Entry 5UN8 (X-ray diffraction, 2.13 A resolution); this record covers chains A and C of the 4 polymer chains in the assembly.

== Chain A ==
Name: Protein O-GlcNAcase
From: Homo sapiens
Notes: EC 3.2.1.169, 3.2.1.-; fragment: and 553-704
Reference sequence: O60502 (OGA_HUMAN); residue numbers follow UniProt; this construct covers 60-398, 553-704
Amino-acid sequence (504 residues; numbered 59 to 704; 142 numbers in that range are skipped by the numbering (no residue carries them; nothing is unmodelled there); the number before each row is that of its first residue):
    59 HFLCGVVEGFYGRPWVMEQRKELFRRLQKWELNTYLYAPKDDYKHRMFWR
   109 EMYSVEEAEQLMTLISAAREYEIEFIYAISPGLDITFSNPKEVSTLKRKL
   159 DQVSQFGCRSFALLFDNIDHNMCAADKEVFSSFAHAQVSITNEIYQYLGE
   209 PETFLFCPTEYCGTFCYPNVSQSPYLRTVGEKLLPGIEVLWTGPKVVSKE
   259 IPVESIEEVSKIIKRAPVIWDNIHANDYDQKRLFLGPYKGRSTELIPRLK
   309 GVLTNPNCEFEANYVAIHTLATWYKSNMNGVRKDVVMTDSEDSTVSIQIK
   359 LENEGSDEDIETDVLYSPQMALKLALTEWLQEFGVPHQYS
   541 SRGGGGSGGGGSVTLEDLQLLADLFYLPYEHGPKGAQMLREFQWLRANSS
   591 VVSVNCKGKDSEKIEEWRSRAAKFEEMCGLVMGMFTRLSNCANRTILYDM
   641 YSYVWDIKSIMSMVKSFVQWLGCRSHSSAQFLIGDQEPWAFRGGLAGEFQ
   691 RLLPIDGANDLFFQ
Not modelled in the structure: 334-373, 541-552, 593-603, 666-678, 701-704
Construct notes: expression tag (59); conflict Asn-175 (Asp in O60502); linker (543-552)
Residues lining bound ligands: N-acetylglucosamine (NAG; 2-acetamido-2-deoxy-beta-D-glucopyranose): Gly-67, Phe-68, Tyr-69, Lys-98, Asp-174, Asn-175, Cys-215, Tyr-219, Thr-250, Val-254, Trp-278, Asn-280, Ala-283, Asp-285, Tyr-286, Asn-313
From the paper describing this entry:
  - binding site for P53 peptide: Tyr-69, Tyr-219, Phe-223, Val-254, Met-622, Trp-679
  - binding site for P53 peptide: Phe-625, Trp-645, Met-653
  - mutagenesis - F223A, W679A: decreased binding to P53 peptide
  - catalytic residues: Asp-174 (citing earlier work)
  - mutagenesis - K98A, Y219F: decreased catalytic activity
  - mutagenesis - D285A: abolished catalytic activity

== Chain C ==
Name: Protein O-GlcNAcase
From: Homo sapiens
Notes: EC 3.2.1.169, 3.2.1.-; fragment: and 553-704
Reference sequence: O60502 (OGA_HUMAN); the construct has insertions or renumbered stretches relative to UniProt, so the offset changes along the chain: 60-391 = UniProt 60-391; 534-542 = UniProt 392-400; 553-704 = UniProt 553-704
Amino-acid sequence (504 residues; numbered 59 to 704; 142 numbers in that range are skipped by the numbering (no residue carries them; nothing is unmodelled there); the number before each row is that of its first residue):
    59 HFLCGVVEGFYGRPWVMEQRKELFRRLQKWELNTYLYAPKDDYKHRMFWR
   109 EMYSVEEAEQLMTLISAAREYEIEFIYAISPGLDITFSNPKEVSTLKRKL
   159 DQVSQFGCRSFALLFDNIDHNMCAADKEVFSSFAHAQVSITNEIYQYLGE
   209 PETFLFCPTEYCGTFCYPNVSQSPYLRTVGEKLLPGIEVLWTGPKVVSKE
   259 IPVESIEEVSKIIKRAPVIWDNIHANDYDQKRLFLGPYKGRSTELIPRLK
   309 GVLTNPNCEFEANYVAIHTLATWYKSNMNGVRKDVVMTDSEDSTVSIQIK
   359 LENEGSDEDIETDVLYSPQMALKLALTEWLQEF
   534 GVPHQYSSRGGGGSGGGGSVTLEDLQLLADLFYLPYEHGPKGAQMLREFQ
   584 WLRANSSVVSVNCKGKDSEKIEEWRSRAAKFEEMCGLVMGMFTRLSNCAN
   634 RTILYDMYSYVWDIKSIMSMVKSFVQWLGCRSHSSAQFLIGDQEPWAFRG
   684 GLAGEFQRLLPIDGANDLFFQ
Not modelled in the structure: 337-372, 534-551, 593-603, 695-704
Construct notes: expression tag (59); conflict Asn-175 (Asp in O60502); linker (543-552)
Residues lining bound ligands: N-acetylglucosamine (NAG; 2-acetamido-2-deoxy-beta-D-glucopyranose): Gly-67, Phe-68, Tyr-69, Lys-98, Asp-174, Asn-175, Cys-215, Tyr-219, Thr-250, Val-254, Trp-278, Asn-280, Ala-283, Asp-285, Tyr-286, Asn-313
From the paper describing this entry:
  - binding site for P53 peptide: Tyr-69, Tyr-219, Phe-223, Val-254, Met-622, Trp-679
  - binding site for P53 peptide: Phe-625, Trp-645, Met-653
  - mutagenesis - F223A, W679A: decreased binding to P53 peptide
  - catalytic residues: Asp-174 (citing earlier work)
  - mutagenesis - K98A, Y219F: decreased catalytic activity
  - mutagenesis - D285A: abolished catalytic activity

== How chain A and chain C interact ==
Residue-residue contacts - 136 pairs, chain A then chain C:
  Tyr-69(A) / Tyr-641(C)
  Tyr-69(A) / Trp-645(C)  hydrophobic
  Gly-70(A) / Tyr-641(C)
  Arg-71(A) / Tyr-638(C)
  Arg-71(A) / Asp-639(C)  salt bridge
  Pro-72(A) / Tyr-638(C)
  Asp-99(A) / Ser-629(C)
  Asp-99(A) / Arg-634(C)  hydrogen bond (backbone-side chain)
  Asp-99(A) / Tyr-638(C)  hydrogen bond (backbone-side chain)
  Asp-99(A) / Tyr-641(C)  hydrogen bond
  Tyr-101(A) / Asn-630(C)
  Tyr-101(A) / Cys-631(C)
  Tyr-101(A) / Ala-632(C)
  Tyr-101(A) / Arg-634(C)
  Met-105(A) / Asn-630(C)
  Phe-106(A) / Asn-630(C)
  Lys-253(A) / Asp-675(C)  salt bridge
  Lys-253(A) / Gln-676(C)  hydrogen bond (side chain-backbone)
  Lys-253(A) / Glu-677(C)
  Val-254(A) / Glu-677(C)  hydrogen bond (backbone-side chain)
  Val-254(A) / Trp-679(C)  hydrophobic
  Val-255(A) / Glu-677(C)  hydrogen bond (backbone-side chain)
  Val-255(A) / Pro-678(C)
  Val-255(A) / Trp-679(C)  hydrophobic
  Asp-285(A) / Trp-645(C)
  Tyr-286(A) / Trp-645(C)
  Tyr-286(A) / Pro-678(C)
  Tyr-286(A) / Trp-679(C)  hydrophobic
  Tyr-286(A) / Arg-682(C)  hydrogen bond (backbone-side chain)
  Asp-287(A) / Arg-682(C)
  Asp-287(A) / Gly-683(C)  hydrogen bond (side chain-backbone)
  Gln-288(A) / Gln-288(C)
  Gln-288(A) / Lys-289(C)
  Gln-288(A) / Ser-642(C)  hydrogen bond (side chain-backbone)
  Gln-288(A) / Tyr-643(C)
  Gln-288(A) / Asp-646(C)
  Lys-289(A) / Gln-288(C)
  Lys-289(A) / Gly-683(C)
  Lys-289(A) / Ala-686(C)
  Lys-289(A) / Gly-687(C)
  Lys-289(A) / Gln-690(C)  hydrogen bond
  Arg-290(A) / Pro-678(C)
  Arg-290(A) / Gly-684(C)
  Pro-394(A) / Tyr-101(C)  hydrophobic
  Pro-394(A) / Phe-106(C)
  Gln-396(A) / Phe-106(C)
  Gln-396(A) / Glu-109(C)
  Tyr-397(A) / Glu-109(C)  hydrogen bond (backbone-side chain)
  Ser-398(A) / Arg-108(C)
  Ser-398(A) / Glu-109(C)  hydrogen bond (backbone-side chain)
  Ser-398(A) / Thr-153(C)
  Leu-564(A) / Leu-685(C)  hydrophobic
  Pro-568(A) / Pro-678(C)  hydrophobic
  Tyr-569(A) / Pro-678(C)
  His-571(A) / Leu-685(C)
  His-571(A) / Glu-688(C)  salt bridge
  Gly-575(A) / Leu-685(C)
  Met-578(A) / Phe-689(C)
  Leu-579(A) / Leu-685(C)  hydrophobic
  Leu-579(A) / Glu-688(C)
  Leu-579(A) / Phe-689(C)
  Phe-582(A) / Phe-689(C)  hydrophobic
  Phe-582(A) / Leu-692(C)  hydrophobic
  Arg-586(A) / Leu-692(C)  hydrogen bond (side chain-backbone)
  Ser-629(A) / Met-105(C)
  Asn-630(A) / Met-105(C)
  Asn-630(A) / Phe-106(C)
  Arg-634(A) / Asp-99(C)  hydrogen bond (side chain-backbone)
  Arg-634(A) / Tyr-101(C)
  Tyr-638(A) / Arg-71(C)
  Tyr-638(A) / Pro-72(C)
  Tyr-638(A) / Asp-99(C)  hydrogen bond (side chain-backbone)
  Asp-639(A) / Arg-71(C)  salt bridge
  Tyr-641(A) / Tyr-69(C)
  Tyr-641(A) / Gly-70(C)
  Tyr-641(A) / Asp-99(C)  hydrogen bond
  Ser-642(A) / Gln-288(C)  hydrogen bond (backbone-side chain)
  Tyr-643(A) / Gln-288(C)
  Trp-645(A) / Tyr-69(C)  hydrophobic
  Trp-645(A) / Asp-285(C)  hydrogen bond (side chain-backbone)
  Trp-645(A) / Tyr-286(C)
  Asp-646(A) / Gln-288(C)
  Asp-646(A) / Ala-686(C)
  Ile-647(A) / Ala-686(C)  hydrophobic
  Ile-650(A) / Ala-686(C)  hydrophobic
  Ile-650(A) / Phe-689(C)  hydrophobic
  Ile-650(A) / Gln-690(C)
  Met-651(A) / Phe-689(C)  hydrophobic
  Met-653(A) / Leu-693(C)  hydrophobic
  Val-654(A) / Phe-689(C)  hydrophobic
  Phe-657(A) / Pro-694(C)  hydrophobic
  Trp-679(A) / Leu-693(C)  hydrophobic
  Phe-681(A) / Arg-290(C)  hydrogen bond (backbone-side chain)
  Phe-681(A) / Pro-568(C)
  Phe-681(A) / Tyr-569(C)
  Phe-681(A) / Glu-570(C)
  Phe-681(A) / His-571(C)
  Arg-682(A) / Tyr-286(C)  hydrogen bond (side chain-backbone)
  Arg-682(A) / Asp-287(C)  salt bridge
  Arg-682(A) / Gln-690(C)
  Gly-683(A) / Asp-287(C)  hydrogen bond (backbone-side chain)
  Gly-683(A) / Lys-289(C)
  Gly-683(A) / Arg-290(C)
  Gly-684(A) / Arg-290(C)
  Leu-685(A) / Leu-564(C)  hydrophobic
  Leu-685(A) / His-571(C)
  Leu-685(A) / Gly-575(C)
  Ala-686(A) / Lys-289(C)
  Ala-686(A) / Asp-646(C)
  Ala-686(A) / Ile-647(C)  hydrophobic
  Gly-687(A) / Lys-289(C)
  Glu-688(A) / His-571(C)  salt bridge
  Glu-688(A) / Leu-579(C)
  Phe-689(A) / Met-578(C)
  Phe-689(A) / Leu-579(C)  hydrophobic
  Phe-689(A) / Phe-582(C)  hydrophobic
  Phe-689(A) / Met-651(C)  hydrophobic
  Phe-689(A) / Val-654(C)  hydrophobic
  Gln-690(A) / Lys-289(C)  hydrogen bond
  Gln-690(A) / Ile-650(C)
  Gln-690(A) / Arg-682(C)
  Gln-690(A) / Arg-691(C)
  Leu-692(A) / Leu-579(C)  hydrophobic
  Leu-692(A) / Phe-582(C)  hydrophobic
  Leu-692(A) / Gln-583(C)
  Leu-692(A) / Arg-586(C)  hydrogen bond (backbone-side chain)
  Leu-693(A) / Met-653(C)  hydrophobic
  Leu-693(A) / Phe-657(C)  hydrophobic
  Pro-694(A) / Phe-657(C)
  Ile-695(A) / Phe-671(C)  hydrophobic
  Ile-695(A) / Leu-672(C)  hydrophobic
  Asp-696(A) / Arg-691(C)  salt bridge
  Gly-697(A) / Arg-691(C)
  Asn-699(A) / Phe-681(C)
  Asp-700(A) / Glu-688(C)
  Asp-700(A) / Arg-691(C)  salt bridge
Interface residues without a listed pair, chain A (72 interface residues in all): Asp-100, Thr-222, Val-393, His-395, Gln-583, Phe-614, Ala-698
Interface residues without a listed pair, chain C (70 interface residues in all): Asp-100, Asp-563, Phe-614

== In short ==
Chain A and chain C form an interface of 72 and 70 residues respectively, with 23 hydrogen bonds and 8 salt
bridges. Among the polar pairs are Arg-71(A)/Asp-639(C), Lys-253(A)/Asp-675(C) and His-571(A)/Glu-688(C). From
the paper: catalytic residues Asp-174(A) and Asp-174(C); F223A and W679A of chain A reduce binding to P53
peptide; 10 substitutions were tested in all.
Both chains are Protein O-GlcNAcase (Homo sapiens). Entry 5UN8 (Crystal Structure of human O-GlcNAcase in
complex with glycopeptide p53) was determined by X-ray diffraction together with 5TKE and 5UN9 from the same
study.
